Entry 5A8W (X-ray diffraction, 1.80 A resolution); this record covers chains A and B of the 6 polymer chains in the assembly.

== Chain A ==
Protein: Methyl-coenzyme M II reductase
From: Methanothermobacter wolfeii
Notes: EC 2.8.4.1
Sequence (554 residues; numbered 1 to 554; the number before each row is that of its first residue):
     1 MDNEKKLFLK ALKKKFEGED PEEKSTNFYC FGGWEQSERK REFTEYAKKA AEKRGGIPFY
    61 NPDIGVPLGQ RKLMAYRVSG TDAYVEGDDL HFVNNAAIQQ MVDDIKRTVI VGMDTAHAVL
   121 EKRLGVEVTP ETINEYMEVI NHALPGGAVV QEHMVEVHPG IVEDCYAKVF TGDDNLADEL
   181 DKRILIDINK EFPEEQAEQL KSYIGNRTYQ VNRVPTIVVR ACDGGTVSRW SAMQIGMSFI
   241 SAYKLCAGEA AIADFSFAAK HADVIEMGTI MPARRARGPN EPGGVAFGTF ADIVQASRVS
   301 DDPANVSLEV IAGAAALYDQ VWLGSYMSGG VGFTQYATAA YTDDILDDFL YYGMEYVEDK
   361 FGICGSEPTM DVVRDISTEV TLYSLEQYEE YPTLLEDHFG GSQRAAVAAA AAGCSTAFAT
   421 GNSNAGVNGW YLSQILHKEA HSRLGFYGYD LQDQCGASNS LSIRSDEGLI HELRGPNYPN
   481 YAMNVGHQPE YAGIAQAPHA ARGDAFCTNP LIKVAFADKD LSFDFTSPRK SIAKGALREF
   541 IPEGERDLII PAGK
Disordered / not traced: 1-4, 553-554
Modified residues: H261 (n1-methylated histidine; MHS); R275 (5-methyl-arginine; AGM); Q403 (2-methyl-glutamine; MGN); G448 (thioglycin; GL3); C455 (s-methylcysteine; SMC)
Bound ions: factor 430 Ni: Q151 (together with 1-thioethanesulfonic acid)
Small-molecule neighbours:
  - 1-thioethanesulfonic acid (COM): Y336, F446, Y447, G448
  - factor 430 (F43), molecule 1: G147, A148, V149, V150, Q151, M154, M233, Q234, M237, I240, A247
  - factor 430 (F43), molecule 2: G329, G330, V331, G332, F333, T334, Q335, Y336, F399, G400, G401, Q403, G445, F446
  - Coenzyme B (TP7), molecule 1: R229, K260, H261
  - Coenzyme B (TP7), molecule 2: R274, R275, L323, M327, S328, F333, F446, A482, M483, N484, V485

== Chain B ==
Protein: Methyl-coenzyme M reductase II
From: Methanothermobacter wolfeii
Notes: EC 2.8.4.1
Sequence (443 residues; numbered 1 to 443; the number before each row is that of its first residue):
     1 MPMYEDRVDL YGADGKLLEE DVPLEAVSPL KNPTIANLVS DVKRSVAVNL AGIEGSLRKA
    61 ALGGKSNFIP GREVDLPIVE NAEAIAEKIK KLVQTSEDDD TNIRLINNGQ QILVQVPTTR
   121 MGVAADYTVS ALVTGAAVVQ AIIDEFDVDM FDANAVKTAV MGRYPQTVDF TGANLSTLLG
   181 PPVLLEGLGY GLRNIMANHV VAITRKNTLN ASALSSILEQ TAMFETGDAV GAFERMHLLG
   241 LAYQGLNANN LLFDLVKENG KGTVGTVIAS LVERAIEDRV IKVAKEMTSG YKMYEPADWA
   301 LWNAYAATGL LAATIVNVGA ARAAQGVAST VLYYNDILEY ETGLPGVDFG RAMGTAVGFS
   361 FFSHSIYGGG GPGIFHGNHV VTRHSKGFAL PCVAAAMCLD AGTQMFSVEK TSGLIGSVYS
   421 EIDYFREPIV NVAKGAAEIK DQL
Disordered / not traced: 1
Small-molecule neighbours:
  - 1-thioethanesulfonic acid (COM): F361, S365, Y367
  - factor 430 (F43): S365, I366, Y367
  - Coenzyme B (TP7): F361, F362, Y367, G368, G369, H379, V380, V381

== How chain A and chain B interact ==
Residue-residue contacts - 57 pairs, chain A then chain B:
  A273(A) - V183(B)
  A273(A) - L184(B)  hydrophobic
  R274(A) - E186(B)  salt bridge
  R274(A) - H379(B)  hydrogen bond
  R274(A) - V380(B)
  R275(A) - E186(B)
  R275(A) - V380(B)
  F333(A) - Y367(B)  hydrophobic
  K438(A) - D336(B)  salt bridge
  K438(A) - M353(B)
  E439(A) - Y340(B)  hydrogen bond
  F446(A) - F361(B)  hydrophobic
  Y447(A) - V357(B)
  Y447(A) - S360(B)
  Y447(A) - F361(B)  hydrophobic
  Y447(A) - H364(B)
  G448(A) - V357(B)
  G448(A) - F361(B)
  D450(A) - V357(B)
  L451(A) - G354(B)
  L451(A) - V357(B)
  L451(A) - G358(B)
  L451(A) - V381(B)
  L451(A) - H384(B)
  Q454(A) - G350(B)
  Q454(A) - M353(B)
  Q454(A) - G354(B)
  C455(A) - G350(B)
  C455(A) - R351(B)
  C455(A) - G354(B)
  C455(A) - H384(B)
  S458(A) - F349(B)
  S458(A) - R351(B)  hydrogen bond
  N459(A) - R351(B)  hydrogen bond
  R464(A) - D228(B)  salt bridge
  R464(A) - F233(B)
  R464(A) - M236(B)
  R464(A) - H237(B)  hydrogen bond
  R464(A) - R351(B)
  R464(A) - K386(B)
  S465(A) - T226(B)
  S465(A) - D228(B)  hydrogen bond
  S465(A) - K386(B)
  D466(A) - Y190(B)  hydrogen bond
  D466(A) - R383(B)  salt bridge
  D466(A) - K386(B)  salt bridge
  E467(A) - R351(B)  salt bridge
  E467(A) - K386(B)  salt bridge
  P479(A) - R383(B)
  P479(A) - H384(B)
  N480(A) - H384(B)  hydrogen bond
  A482(A) - V380(B)  hydrophobic
  M483(A) - F362(B)  hydrophobic
  M483(A) - V380(B)
  M483(A) - V381(B)  hydrophobic
  M483(A) - H384(B)
  N484(A) - F361(B)
Also at the interface, not in a pair above, chain A (29 interface residues in all): P272, S328, I435, Y449, I463
Also at the interface, not in a pair above, chain B (33 interface residues in all): L185, T355, H376, N378

== In short ==
29 residues of chain A face 33 of chain B across their interface, with 8 hydrogen bonds and 7 salt bridges.
Among the polar pairs are R274(A)-E186(B), K438(A)-D336(B) and R464(A)-D228(B).
Here chain A is Methyl-coenzyme M II reductase and chain B is Methyl-coenzyme M reductase II, both from
Methanothermobacter wolfeii. Entry 5A8W (Methyl-coenzyme M reductase II from methanothermobacter wolfeii at 1.
8 A resolution) was determined by X-ray diffraction (same publication as 5A8R, 5A8K and 5A0Y).
